PDB entry 8GAM | electron microscopy, 3.46 A resolution | chains G and O of the 15 polymer chains in the assembly

== Chain G ==
Molecule: Phage associated protein
Organism: Neisseria lactamica
UniProtKB: A0A378VF47 (A0A378VF47_NEILA); numbering as in UniProt (aligned over 1-582)
Amino-acid sequence (582 residues; each row starts with the number of its first residue):
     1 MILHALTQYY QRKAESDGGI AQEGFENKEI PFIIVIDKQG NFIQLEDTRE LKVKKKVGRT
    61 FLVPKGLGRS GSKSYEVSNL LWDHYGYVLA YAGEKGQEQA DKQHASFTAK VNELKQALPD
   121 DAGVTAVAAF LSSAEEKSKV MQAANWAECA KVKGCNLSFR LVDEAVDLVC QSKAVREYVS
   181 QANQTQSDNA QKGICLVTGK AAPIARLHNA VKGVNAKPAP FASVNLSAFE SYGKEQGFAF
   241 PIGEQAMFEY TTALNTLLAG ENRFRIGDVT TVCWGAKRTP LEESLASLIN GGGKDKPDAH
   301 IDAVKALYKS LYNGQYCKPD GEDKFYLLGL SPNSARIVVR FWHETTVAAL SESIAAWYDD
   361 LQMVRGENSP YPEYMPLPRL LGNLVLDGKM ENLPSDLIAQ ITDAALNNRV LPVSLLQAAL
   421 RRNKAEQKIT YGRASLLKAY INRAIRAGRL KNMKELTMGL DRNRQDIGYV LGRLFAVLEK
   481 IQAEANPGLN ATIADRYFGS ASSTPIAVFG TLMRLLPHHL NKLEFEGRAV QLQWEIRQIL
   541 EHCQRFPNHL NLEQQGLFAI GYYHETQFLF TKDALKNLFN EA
Not modelled in the structure: 279-298, 346-582
Construct notes: conflict Ala190 (Val in A0A378VF47), Ala239 (Ile in A0A378VF47), Ile242 (Val in A0A378VF47), Gly260 (Ser in A0A378VF47), Thr271 (Ala in A0A378VF47), Leu288 (Met in A0A378VF47), Ala299 (Glu in A0A378VF47), Ala306 (Thr in A0A378VF47), Cys317 (Gln in A0A378VF47), Glu322 (Lys in A0A378VF47), Asp323 (Glu in A0A378VF47)
From the paper describing this entry:
  - binding site for the 13-nt DNA strand (chain O): Arg69, Ser70 to Ser72, Lys95

== Chain O ==
Molecule: 13-nt DNA strand
Sequence (13 nucleotides; numbered 5 to 17; the number before each row is that of its first residue):
     5 ATGAACTTCA AAA

== How chain G and chain O interact ==
Pairs across the interface - 21 pairs, chain G then chain O:
  Lys54(G) - DA16(O)  phosphate contact
  Lys54(G) - DA17(O)  salt bridge to the phosphate
  Val57(G) - DA15(O)  phosphate contact
  Arg69(G) - DC13(O)  phosphate contact
  Arg69(G) - DA14(O)  salt bridge to the phosphate
  Ser70(G) - DT12(O)  base contact
  Ser70(G) - DC13(O)  base contact
  Gly71(G) - DT12(O)  hydrogen bond to the base
  Ser72(G) - DT11(O)  base contact
  Ser72(G) - DT12(O)  base contact
  His84(G) - DA14(O)  salt bridge to the phosphate
  Lys95(G) - DC13(O)  phosphate contact
  Lys153(G) - DA15(O)  phosphate contact
  Gly154(G) - DA15(O)  phosphate contact
  Lys212(G) - DA14(O)  phosphate contact
  Asn215(G) - DA16(O)  base contact
  Ala216(G) - DA14(O)  sugar contact
  Ala216(G) - DA16(O)  base contact
  Lys217(G) - DA14(O)  base contact
  Pro218(G) - DA14(O)  sugar contact
  Arg265(G) - DA17(O)  sugar contact
Also at the interface, not in a pair above, chain G (19 interface residues in all): Gln99, Ser227, Arg263
Also at the interface, not in a pair above, chain O (8 interface residues in all): DA8

== In short ==
19 residues of chain G face 8 of chain O across their interface; the contacts include 1 hydrogen bond and 3
salt bridges. Among the polar pairs are Gly71(G)-DT12(O), Lys54(G)-DA17(O) and Arg69(G)-DA14(O). From the
paper: a binding site for the 13-nt DNA strand (chain O) at Arg69(G), Ser70(G) and Lys95(G).
Chain G is Phage associated protein (Neisseria lactamica) and chain O is a 13-nt DNA strand; the structure,
Exploiting Activation and Inactivation Mechanisms in Type I-C CRISPR-Cas3 for Genome Editing Applications, was
determined by electron microscopy together with 8G9S, 8G9T, 8G9U, 8GAF and 8GAN from the same study.
